Entry 5MRC (electron microscopy, 3.25 A resolution); this record covers chains LL and aa of the 78 polymer chains in the assembly.

Chain LL:
Molecule: uS12m
Source organism: Saccharomyces cerevisiae
UniProtKB: P53732 (RT12_YEAST); residues 29-152 here = UniProt positions 29-152
Chain sequence (124 residues; numbered 29 to 152; the number before each row is that of its first residue):
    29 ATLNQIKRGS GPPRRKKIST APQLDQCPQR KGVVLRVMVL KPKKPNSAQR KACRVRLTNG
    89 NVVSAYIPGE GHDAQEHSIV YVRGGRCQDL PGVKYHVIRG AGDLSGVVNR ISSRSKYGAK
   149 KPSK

Chain aa:
Molecule: 15S ribosomal RNA
Source organism: Saccharomyces cerevisiae
Sequence (1649 nucleotides; numbered 1 to 1649; the number before each row is that of its first residue):
     1 GUAAAAAAUU UAUAAGAAUA UGAUGUUGGU UCAGAUUAAG CGCUAAAUAA GGACAUGACA
    61 CAUGCGAAUC AUACGUUUAU UAUUGAUAAG AUAAUAAAUA UGUGGUGUAA ACGUGAGUAA
   121 UUUUAUUAGG AAUUAAUGAA CUAUAGAAUA AGCUAAAUAC UUAAUAUAUU AUUAUAUAAA
   181 AAUAAUUUAU AUAAUAAAAA GGAUAUAUAU AUAAUAUAUA UUUAUCUAUA GUCAAGCCAA
   241 UAAUGGUUUA GGUAGUAGGU UUAUUAAGAG UUAAACCUAG CCAACGAUCC AUAAUCGAUA
   301 AUGAAAGUUA GAACGAUCAC GUUGACUCUG AAAUAUAGUC AAUAUCUAUA AGAUACAGCA
   361 GUGAGGAAUA UUGGACAAUG AUCGAAAGAU UGAUCCAGUU ACUUAUUAGG AUGAUAUAUA
   421 AAAAUAUUUU AUUUUAUUUA UAAAUAUUAA AUAUUUAUAA UAAUAAUAAU AAUAAUAUAU
   481 AUAUAUAAAU UGAUUAAAAA UAAAAUCCAU AAAUAAUUAA AAUAAUGAUA UUAAUUACCA
   541 UAUAUAUUUU UAUAUGGAUA UAUAUAUUAA UAAUAAUAUU AAUUUUAUUA UUAUUAAUAA
   601 UAUAUUUUAA UAGUCCUGAC UAAUAUUUGU GCCAGCAGUC GCGGUAACAC AAAGAGGGCG
   661 AGCGUUAAUC AUAAUGGUUU AAAGGAUCCG UAGAAUGAAU UAUAUAUUAU AAUUUAGAGU
   721 UAAUAAAAUA UAAUUAAAGA AUUAUAAUAG UAAAGAUGAA AUAAUAAUAA UAAUUAUAAG
   781 ACUAAUAUAU GUGAAAAUAU UAAUUAAAUA UUAACUGACA UUGAGGGAUU AAAACUAGAG
   841 UAGCGAAACG GAUUCGAUAC CCGUGUAGUU CUAGUAGUAA ACUAUGAAUA CAAUUAUUUA
   901 UAAUAUAUAU UAUAUAUAAA UAAUAAAUGA AAAUGAAAGU AUUCCACCUG AAGAGUACGU
   961 UAGCAAUAAU GAAACUCAAA ACAAUAGACG GUUACAGACU UAAGCAGUGG AGCAUGUUAU
  1021 UUAAUUCGAU AAUCCACGAC UAACCUUACC AUAUUUUGAA UAUUAUAAUA AUUAUUAUAA
  1081 UUAUUAUAUU ACAGGCGUUA CAUUGUUGUC UUUAGUUCGU GCUGCAAAGU UUUAGAUUAA
  1141 GUUCAUAAAC GAACAAAACU CCAUAUAUAU AAUUUUAAUU AUAUAUAAUU UUAUAUUAUU
  1201 UAUUAAUAUA AAGAAAGGAA UUAAGACAAA UCAUAAUGAU CCUUAUAAUA UGGGUAAUAG
  1261 ACGUGCUAUA AUAAAAUGAU AAUAAAAUUA UAUAAAAUAU AUUUAAUUAU AUUUAAUUAA
  1321 UAAUAUAAAA CAUUUUAAUU UUUAAUAUAU UUUUUUAUUA UAUAUUAAUA UGAAUUAUAA
  1381 UCUGAAAUUC GAUUAUAUGA AAAAAGAAUU GCUAGUAAUA CGUAAAUUAG UAUGUUACGG
  1441 UGAAUAUUCU AACUGUUUCG CACUAAUCAC UCAUCACGCG UUGAAACAUA UUAUUAUCUU
  1501 AUUAUUUAUA UAAUAUUUUU UAAUAAAUAU UAAUAAUUAU UAAUUUAUAU UUAUUUAUAU
  1561 CAGAAAUAAU AUGAAUUAAU GCGAAGUUGA AAUACAGUUA CCGUAGGGGA ACCUGCGGUG
  1621 GGCUUAUAAA UAUCUUAAAU AUUCUUACA
Unresolved in the structure: 1-12, 86-88, 167-171, 183-184, 211-213, 421-477, 546-549, 564-599, 705-707, 730, 906-910, 1075-1077, 1200-1202, 1363-1366, 1529-1535
Metal / ion sites: Mg2+ site 1: U19, A20, C640; Mg2+ site 2 near A33 (its only coordinating residue here); Mg2+ site 3 near A39 (its only coordinating residue here); Mg2+ site 4: A55, G115; Mg2+ site 5 near A71 (its only coordinating residue here); Mg2+ site 6 near G104 (its only coordinating residue here); Mg2+ site 7 near A110 (its only coordinating residue here); Mg2+ site 8: G115, G117, A294; Mg2+ site 9: A116, G117, A294; Mg2+ site 10: U149, G201; Mg2+ site 11: A159, C160; Mg2+ site 12: U247, A287, U288; 66 more Mg2+ sites not listed

Interface between chain LL and chain aa:
Residue-residue contacts - 119 pairs, chain LL then chain aa:
  Ala29(LL) with G676(aa), base contact; G677(aa), base contact; C947(aa), base contact
  Thr30(LL) with C944(aa), base contact; C945(aa), hydrogen bond to the phosphate
  Asn32(LL) with A695(aa), hydrogen bond to the sugar; C944(aa), phosphate contact; C945(aa), hydrogen bond to the phosphate
  Gln33(LL) with A946(aa), hydrogen bond to the base; C947(aa), base contact
  Lys35(LL) with A695(aa), salt bridge to the phosphate
  Arg36(LL) with C945(aa), salt bridge to the phosphate; A946(aa), salt bridge to the phosphate
  Gly39(LL) with A674(aa), hydrogen bond to the base; U949(aa), base contact
  Pro40(LL) with A674(aa), phosphate contact
  Pro41(LL) with U949(aa), sugar contact
  Arg42(LL) with U308(aa), hydrogen bond to the sugar
  Arg43(LL) with A673(aa), salt bridge to the phosphate; A674(aa), salt bridge to the phosphate
  Lys44(LL) with C670(aa), base contact; A671(aa), salt bridge to the phosphate; U672(aa), base contact
  Lys45(LL) with U31(aa), salt bridge to the phosphate
  Ser47(LL) with A668(aa), phosphate contact
  Ala49(LL) with A667(aa), phosphate contact
  Gln51(LL) with C975(aa), phosphate contact
  Leu52(LL) with A667(aa), sugar contact
  Gln54(LL) with A667(aa), sugar contact; A668(aa), phosphate contact
  Cys55(LL) with A367(aa), base contact; A667(aa), hydrogen bond to the sugar
  Pro56(LL) with A39(aa), base contact; G40(aa), base contact; A367(aa), base contact; U666(aa), hydrogen bond to the sugar; A667(aa), sugar contact
  Gln57(LL) with G40(aa), hydrogen bond to the sugar; C41(aa), hydrogen bond to the sugar; A367(aa), base contact
  Arg58(LL) with G366(aa), hydrogen bond to the phosphate; A367(aa), salt bridge to the phosphate
  Lys59(LL) with A367(aa), hydrogen bond to the phosphate
  Arg64(LL) with C1479(aa), hydrogen bond to the phosphate; G1480(aa), salt bridge to the phosphate
  Lys71(LL) with A978(aa), salt bridge to the phosphate; G1583(aa), sugar contact; A1584(aa), phosphate contact
  Lys72(LL) with A1584(aa), hydrogen bond to the phosphate
  Asn74(LL) with G641(aa), base contact; C642(aa), base contact; G643(aa), base contact
  Ser75(LL) with C632(aa), phosphate contact; C633(aa), phosphate contact; G643(aa), hydrogen bond to the base
  Ala76(LL) with A634(aa), phosphate contact; G635(aa), base contact
  Gln77(LL) with A634(aa), hydrogen bond to the phosphate
  Arg78(LL) with G635(aa), hydrogen bond to the base; C636(aa), base contact
  Lys79(LL) with A634(aa), salt bridge to the phosphate; G635(aa), phosphate contact
  Arg82(LL) with G1480(aa), salt bridge to the phosphate
  Thr86(LL) with G366(aa), phosphate contact; A367(aa), hydrogen bond to the phosphate
  Tyr94(LL) with C636(aa), hydrogen bond to the phosphate
  Pro96(LL) with C636(aa), phosphate contact
  Gly97(LL) with G635(aa), phosphate contact; C636(aa), hydrogen bond to the phosphate
  Glu98(LL) with A634(aa), hydrogen bond to the sugar; G635(aa), phosphate contact; A651(aa), sugar contact
  Gly99(LL) with G635(aa), phosphate contact
  Arg111(LL) with U665(aa), sugar contact; U666(aa), sugar contact
  Gly112(LL) with U666(aa), hydrogen bond to the phosphate; A667(aa), phosphate contact
  Arg114(LL) with U639(aa), salt bridge to the phosphate; A978(aa), salt bridge to the phosphate
  Cys115(LL) with A637(aa), base contact
  Gln116(LL) with A637(aa), base contact; G638(aa), hydrogen bond to the phosphate; U639(aa), hydrogen bond to the phosphate
  Asp117(LL) with A637(aa), hydrogen bond to the base
  Pro119(LL) with C977(aa), phosphate contact; C1582(aa), sugar contact
  Gly120(LL) with U976(aa), phosphate contact; C977(aa), phosphate contact
  Lys122(LL) with U976(aa), salt bridge to the phosphate
  Ile126(LL) with C41(aa), sugar contact
  Ala129(LL) with G42(aa), phosphate contact
  Arg138(LL) with A651(aa), salt bridge to the phosphate; A652(aa), salt bridge to the phosphate
  Ile139(LL) with A652(aa), hydrogen bond to the phosphate; A653(aa), phosphate contact
  Ser140(LL) with A652(aa), hydrogen bond to the phosphate
  Ser141(LL) with C615(aa), phosphate contact; C616(aa), hydrogen bond to the phosphate
  Arg142(LL) with C43(aa), hydrogen bond to the sugar; U614(aa), salt bridge to the phosphate; C615(aa), hydrogen bond to the phosphate
  Ser143(LL) with G42(aa), hydrogen bond to the sugar; C43(aa), sugar contact; U614(aa), hydrogen bond to the phosphate; C615(aa), hydrogen bond to the phosphate
  Lys144(LL) with C615(aa), hydrogen bond to the phosphate; C616(aa), salt bridge to the phosphate; G664(aa), sugar contact
  Tyr145(LL) with G42(aa), hydrogen bond to the sugar; C636(aa), sugar contact; A651(aa), phosphate contact
  Gly146(LL) with G42(aa), phosphate contact; C43(aa), sugar contact
  Ala147(LL) with C43(aa), sugar contact
  Lys148(LL) with C43(aa), phosphate contact; U44(aa), phosphate contact
  Lys149(LL) with C43(aa), phosphate contact; U44(aa), hydrogen bond to the phosphate; G613(aa), hydrogen bond to the phosphate
Interface residues without a listed pair, chain LL (71 interface residues in all): Ser38, Thr48, Pro70, Pro73, Tyr109, Gly113, Leu118, Gly128, Asn137
Interface residues without a listed pair, chain aa (56 interface residues in all): C948

In short:
71 residues of chain LL and 56 residues of chain aa are in contact, with 37 hydrogen bonds and 19 salt
bridges. Polar pairs include Gln33(LL)-A946(aa), Gly39(LL)-A674(aa) and Ser75(LL)-G643(aa). The Mg2+ site 1 is
built by U19(aa), A20(aa) and C640(aa).
Here chain LL is uS12m and chain aa is 15S ribosomal RNA, both from Saccharomyces cerevisiae. Entry 5MRC
(Structure of the yeast mitochondrial ribosome - Class A) was determined by electron microscopy (same
publication as 5MRE and 5MRF).
